Entry 9MM0 (electron microscopy, 2.19 A resolution); this record covers chains C and D of the 4 polymer chains in the assembly.

[Chain C]
Protein: Nitrogenase molybdenum-iron protein alpha chain
Organism: Azotobacter vinelandii
Notes: EC 1.18.6.1
UniProtKB: P07328 (NIFD_AZOVI); numbering as in UniProt (aligned over 1-492)
Chain sequence (492 residues; each row starts with the number of its first residue):
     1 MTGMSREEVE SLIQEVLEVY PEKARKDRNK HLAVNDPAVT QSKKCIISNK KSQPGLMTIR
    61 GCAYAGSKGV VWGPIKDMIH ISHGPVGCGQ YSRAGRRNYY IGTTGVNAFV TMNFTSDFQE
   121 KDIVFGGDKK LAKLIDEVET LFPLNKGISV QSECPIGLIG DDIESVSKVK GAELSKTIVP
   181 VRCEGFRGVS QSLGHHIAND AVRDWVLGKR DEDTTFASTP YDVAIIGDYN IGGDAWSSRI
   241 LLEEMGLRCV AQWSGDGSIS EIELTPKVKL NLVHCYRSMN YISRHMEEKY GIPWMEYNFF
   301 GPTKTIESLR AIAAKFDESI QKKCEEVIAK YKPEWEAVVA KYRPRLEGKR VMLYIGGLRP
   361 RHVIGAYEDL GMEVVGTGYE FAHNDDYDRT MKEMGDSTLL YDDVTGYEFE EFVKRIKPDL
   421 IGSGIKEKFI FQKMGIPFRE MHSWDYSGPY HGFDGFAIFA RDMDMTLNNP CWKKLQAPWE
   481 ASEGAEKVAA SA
Disordered / not traced: 1-3, 481-492
Bound ions: fe(8)-S(7) cluster Fe: C62, C88, C154 (shared with C70(D), C95(D), C153(D), S188(D) of chain D); Fe ion: C275, H442 (together with 3-hydroxy-3-carboxy-adipic acid)
Ligand contacts:
  - fe(8)-S(7) cluster (CLF): C62, Y64, P85, G87, C88, Y91, E153, C154, G185
  - 3-hydroxy-3-carboxy-adipic acid (HCA): A65, V70, G95, R96, Q191, G424, I425, K426, H442
  - ICS (iron-sulfur-molybdenum cluster with interstitial carbon): V70, R96, H195, Y229, I231, C275, R277, S278, I355, G356, G357, L358, R359, F381, H442
Swiss-Prot annotation at these positions:
  - binding site ([8Fe-7S] cluster): C62, C88, C154
  - binding site ([7Fe-Mo-9S-C-homocitryl] cluster): C275, H442
  - mutagenesis: H195 (H195Q: No nitrogenase activity)

[Chain D]
Protein: Nitrogenase molybdenum-iron protein beta chain
Organism: Azotobacter vinelandii
Notes: EC 1.18.6.1
UniProtKB: P07329 (NIFK_AZOVI); residue numbers follow UniProt; this construct covers 1-523
Chain sequence (523 residues; row label = number of the first residue in the row):
     1 MSQQVDKIKA SYPLFLDQDY KDMLAKKRDG FEEKYPQDKI DEVFQWTTTK EYQELNFQRE
    61 ALTVNPAKAC QPLGAVLCAL GFEKTMPYVH GSQGCVAYFR SYFNRHFREP VSCVSDSMTE
   121 DAAVFGGQQN MKDGLQNCKA TYKPDMIAVS TTCMAEVIGD DLNAFINNSK KEGFIPDEFP
   181 VPFAHTPSFV GSHVTGWDNM FEGIARYFTL KSMDDKVVGS NKKINIVPGF ETYLGNFRVI
   241 KRMLSEMGVG YSLLSDPEEV LDTPADGQFR MYAGGTTQEE MKDAPNALNT VLLQPWHLEK
   301 TKKFVEGTWK HEVPKLNIPM GLDWTDEFLM KVSEISGQPI PASLTKERGR LVDMMTDSHT
   361 WLHGKRFALW GDPDFVMGLV KFLLELGCEP VHILCHNGNK RWKKAVDAIL AASPYGKNAT
   421 VYIGKDLWHL RSLVFTDKPD FMIGNSYGKF IQRDTLHKGK EFEVPLIRIG FPIFDRHHLH
   481 RSTTLGYEGA MQILTTLVNS ILERLDEETR GMQATDYNHD LVR
Disordered / not traced: 1
Bound ions: fe(8)-S(7) cluster Fe: C70, C95, C153, S188 (shared with C62(C), C88(C), C154(C) of chain C); Fe ion site 1: R108, E109 (shared with 2 residues of chain B); Fe ion site 2: D353, D357 (shared with 2 residues of chain B)
Ligand contacts: fe(8)-S(7) cluster (CLF): C70, P72, S92, G94, C95, Y98, F99, T152, C153, S188
Swiss-Prot annotation at these positions:
  - binding site ([8Fe-7S] cluster): C70, C95, C153, S188

[Interface between chain C and chain D]
Residue-residue contacts (188):
  V19(C) with A140(D)
  Y20(C) with T141(D)
  P21(C) with N137(D); A140(D), hydrophobic
  K23(C) with D133(D), salt bridge
  A24(C) with N137(D)
  S52(C) with Q93(D), hydrogen bond; S117(D)
  P54(C) with S115(D); D116(D); N130(D); G134(D); N137(D), hydrogen bond (backbone-side chain)
  G55(C) with V114(D); S115(D), hydrogen bond (backbone-backbone); G134(D); C138(D); Y142(D)
  L56(C) with N137(D); T141(D); Y142(D), hydrogen bond (backbone-side chain)
  M57(C) with M86(D), hydrophobic; R100(D); S112(D); C113(D); V114(D), hydrophobic; Y142(D)
  T58(C) with Q93(D); R100(D)
  I59(C) with R100(D)
  R60(C) with Q93(D); A97(D)
  G61(C) with Q93(D), hydrogen bond (backbone-side chain)
  C62(C) with G94(D)
  Y64(C) with Y98(D)
  A65(C) with Y98(D)
  K76(C) with E32(D), salt bridge
  P85(C) with S188(D)
  V86(C) with P66(D), hydrophobic; A69(D)
  G87(C) with C70(D)
  Q90(C) with P66(D), hydrogen bond (side chain-backbone); K68(D), hydrogen bond (side chain-backbone); Y447(D)
  Y91(C) with A69(D); C70(D), hydrogen bond (side chain-backbone); L73(D); Y98(D), hydrophobic; F99(D), hydrophobic; Y102(D), hydrophobic
  S92(C) with Y98(D)
  R93(C) with N65(D), hydrogen bond; Y447(D); F450(D)
  G95(C) with R105(D), hydrogen bond (backbone-side chain)
  Y99(C) with S11(D)
  T103(C) with I40(D)
  T104(C) with R453(D)
  G105(C) with W428(D)
  V106(C) with I40(D); V43(D), hydrophobic; F44(D), hydrophobic
  N107(C) with K34(D); I40(D)
  M112(C) with V64(D), hydrophobic; N65(D); W428(D), hydrophobic
  N113(C) with T63(D); V64(D); N65(D), hydrogen bond (backbone-backbone); P66(D)
  F114(C) with T63(D); V64(D), hydrophobic
  T115(C) with T63(D), hydrogen bond (backbone-backbone)
  S116(C) with A61(D)
  D117(C) with T63(D); K68(D), salt bridge
  F118(C) with F189(D)
  Q119(C) with F189(D), hydrogen bond (side chain-backbone)
  E120(C) with F189(D), hydrogen bond (backbone-backbone); V190(D)
  I123(C) with F189(D), hydrophobic
  K130(C) with A61(D)
  K133(C) with A61(D)
  L134(C) with A61(D); L62(D), hydrophobic
  E137(C) with R59(D); E60(D), hydrogen bond (side chain-backbone); A61(D), hydrogen bond (side chain-backbone); L62(D), hydrogen bond (side chain-backbone)
  V138(C) with L62(D), hydrophobic
  T140(C) with W46(D)
  L141(C) with Y52(D), hydrogen bond (backbone-side chain); L55(D), hydrophobic; N56(D); R59(D)
  F142(C) with W428(D), hydrophobic
  P143(C) with W46(D)
  L144(C) with Y35(D); V43(D), hydrophobic
  K146(C) with E32(D); E33(D), hydrogen bond (side chain-backbone)
  P155(C) with C153(D)
  L158(C) with A123(D), hydrophobic; M154(D), hydrophobic; V157(D), hydrophobic; I158(D), hydrophobic
  I159(C) with V157(D), hydrophobic
  F186(C) with S92(D); T119(D); E120(D), hydrogen bond (backbone-backbone); M154(D), hydrophobic
  R187(C) with E120(D), salt bridge
  G188(C) with T119(D)
  V189(C) with Q93(D), hydrogen bond (backbone-side chain)
  R210(C) with E33(D), salt bridge
  F216(C) with F31(D), hydrophobic
  G232(C) with S11(D); F15(D)
  G233(C) with F15(D)
  W236(C) with F15(D), hydrophobic; M23(D); L24(D)
  S237(C) with F15(D); Y20(D)
  R239(C) with M23(D); K27(D); F31(D)
  I240(C) with D19(D); Y20(D), hydrophobic; M23(D), hydrogen bond (backbone-side chain)
  R248(C) with F31(D)
  C249(C) with F31(D)
  V250(C) with F31(D)
  Q252(C) with K27(D)
  D256(C) with K27(D), salt bridge
  S258(C) with F31(D); E32(D)
  S260(C) with F31(D), hydrogen bond (side chain-backbone); E32(D), hydrogen bond (side chain-backbone); E33(D)
  E261(C) with K27(D), salt bridge; F31(D); E32(D)
  E334(C) with S2(D), hydrogen bond; Q3(D), hydrogen bond (side chain-backbone)
  A337(C) with V5(D)
  K341(C) with V5(D)
  G406(C) with Y142(D)
  Y407(C) with T141(D); Y142(D)
  E410(C) with F269(D)
  I425(C) with S101(D); N104(D)
  K426(C) with A97(D); R100(D); S101(D); N104(D)
  F429(C) with N104(D); R108(D); E109(D); P110(D)
  I430(C) with P110(D), hydrophobic; F269(D), hydrophobic
  K433(C) with E109(D), salt bridge; P110(D); T263(D), hydrogen bond (side chain-backbone); P264(D); D266(D); G267(D), hydrogen bond (backbone-backbone); Q268(D), hydrogen bond (backbone-backbone)
  M434(C) with G267(D); F269(D), hydrophobic
  G448(C) with A10(D); S11(D), hydrogen bond (backbone-backbone)
  P449(C) with F15(D), hydrophobic
  D454(C) with S2(D), hydrogen bond (side chain-backbone); Q3(D), hydrogen bond (backbone-side chain); L14(D); Y20(D), hydrogen bond
  A457(C) with I8(D)
  I458(C) with Q3(D); I8(D), hydrophobic; K9(D)
  R461(C) with I8(D)
  L475(C) with A265(D); D266(D); G267(D)
Other interface residues (no listed pair), chain C (113 interface residues in all): Q53, I81, C88, I101, G102, T111, C154, S190, E243, L264, K330, Y331, V338, Y342, T405, Q432, G435, Y446
Other interface residues (no listed pair), chain D (100 interface residues in all): K26, K39, Q58, A67, M118, Q129, Q136, K143, G191, M271, H396, D454

[Overview]
The interface between chain C and chain D involves 113 residues on one side and 100 on the other; the contacts
include 33 hydrogen bonds and 8 salt bridges. Polar contacts include K23(C)-D133(D), K76(C)-E32(D) and
D117(C)-K68(D).
Here chain C is Nitrogenase molybdenum-iron protein alpha chain and chain D is Nitrogenase molybdenum-iron
protein beta chain, both from Azotobacter vinelandii. Entry 9MM0 (Azotobacter vinelandii Reduced MoFeP (C1
symmetry) obtained using the SPT Labtech chameleon of 60 mM sodium ...) was determined by electron microscopy
together with 9CQM, 9CQN, 9CQO, 9CQP, 9CQQ, 9CQR and 12 further entries from the same study.
